Entry 1I10 (X-ray diffraction, 2.30 A resolution); this record covers chains A and C of the 4 polymer chains in the assembly.

== Chain A (and C) ==
Molecule: L-lactate dehydrogenase M chain
Source organism: Homo sapiens
Notes: EC 1.1.1.27; chain C of this document is another copy of the same molecule, construct and numbering; everything in this record applies to it too
UniProtKB: P00338 (LDHA_HUMAN); residues 1-331 here = UniProt positions 1-331
Sequence (331 residues; each row starts with the number of its first residue):
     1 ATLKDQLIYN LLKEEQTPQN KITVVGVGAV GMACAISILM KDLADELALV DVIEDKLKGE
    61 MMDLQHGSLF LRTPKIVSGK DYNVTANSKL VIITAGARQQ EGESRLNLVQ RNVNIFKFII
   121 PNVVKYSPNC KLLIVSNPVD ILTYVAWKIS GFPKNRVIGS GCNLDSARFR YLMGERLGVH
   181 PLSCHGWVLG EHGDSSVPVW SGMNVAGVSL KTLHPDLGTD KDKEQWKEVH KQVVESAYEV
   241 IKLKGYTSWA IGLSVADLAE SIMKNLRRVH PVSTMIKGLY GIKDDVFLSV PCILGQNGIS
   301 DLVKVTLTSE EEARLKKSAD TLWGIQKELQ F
Small-molecule neighbours:
  - NADH (NAI; 1,4-dihydronicotinamide adenine dinucleotide): Val-25, Gly-26, Val-27, Gly-28, Ala-29, Val-30, Gly-31, Asp-51, Val-52, Ile-53, Lys-56, Tyr-82, Thr-94, Ala-95, Gly-96, Ala-97, Arg-98, Gln-99, Leu-108, Asn-112, Ile-115, Ile-119, Val-135, Ser-136, Asn-137, Val-139, Ser-160, Leu-164, His-192, Tyr-246, Thr-247, Ile-251
  - oxamic acid (OXM): Gln-99, Arg-105, Asn-137, Leu-164, Arg-168, His-192, Ala-237, Ile-241, Thr-247

== Chain A / chain C interface ==
Residue-residue contacts (32; chain A residue first):
  Gly-178(A) with Arg-267(C), hydrogen bond (backbone-side chain); Ile-293(C)
  Val-179(A) with Arg-267(C); Val-269(C), hydrophobic; Ile-293(C), hydrophobic
  His-180(A) with Leu-266(C); Arg-267(C), hydrogen bond (backbone-backbone)
  Ser-183(A) with Arg-268(C); Val-269(C), hydrogen bond (side chain-backbone)
  His-185(A) with His-185(C)
  Trp-187(A) with Ala-206(C), hydrogen bond (side chain-backbone); Gly-207(C)
  Gly-202(A) with Gly-207(C)
  Ala-206(A) with Trp-187(C), hydrogen bond (backbone-side chain); Pro-291(C), hydrophobic
  Gly-207(A) with Trp-187(C); Gly-202(C)
  Leu-213(A) with Thr-306(C)
  Leu-266(A) with His-180(C)
  Arg-267(A) with Gly-178(C), hydrogen bond (side chain-backbone); Val-179(C); His-180(C), hydrogen bond (backbone-backbone)
  Arg-268(A) with His-180(C); Ser-183(C)
  Val-269(A) with Val-179(C), hydrophobic; Ser-183(C), hydrogen bond (backbone-side chain)
  Pro-291(A) with Ala-206(C), hydrophobic
  Ile-293(A) with Gly-178(C); Val-179(C), hydrophobic
  Val-303(A) with Val-205(C), hydrophobic; Val-208(C), hydrophobic
  Thr-306(A) with Leu-213(C)
Other interface residues (no listed pair), chain A (24 interface residues in all): Leu-182, Ser-201, Asn-204, Val-205, Val-208, Val-305
Other interface residues (no listed pair), chain C (24 interface residues in all): Leu-182, Ser-201, Asn-204, Val-303, Val-305

== In short ==
Chain A and chain C each contribute 24 residues to their interface, with 8 hydrogen bonds. Polar pairs include
Gly-178(A)/Arg-267(C), Ser-183(A)/Val-269(C) and Trp-187(A)/Ala-206(C). Bound to chain A: NADH and oxamic
acid.
Both chains are L-lactate dehydrogenase M chain (Homo sapiens). Entry 1I10 (Human muscle L-lactate
dehydrogenase M chain, ternary complex with NADH and oxamate) was determined by X-ray diffraction (same
publication as 1I0Z).
